PDB entry 4E73 | X-ray diffraction, 2.27 A resolution | chains A and B

# Chain A
Molecule: Mitogen-activated protein kinase 8
Organism: Homo sapiens
Notes: EC 2.7.11.24
Reference sequence: P45983 (MK08_HUMAN); residues 1-363 here = UniProt positions 1-363
Amino-acid sequence (369 residues; row label = number of the first residue in the row):
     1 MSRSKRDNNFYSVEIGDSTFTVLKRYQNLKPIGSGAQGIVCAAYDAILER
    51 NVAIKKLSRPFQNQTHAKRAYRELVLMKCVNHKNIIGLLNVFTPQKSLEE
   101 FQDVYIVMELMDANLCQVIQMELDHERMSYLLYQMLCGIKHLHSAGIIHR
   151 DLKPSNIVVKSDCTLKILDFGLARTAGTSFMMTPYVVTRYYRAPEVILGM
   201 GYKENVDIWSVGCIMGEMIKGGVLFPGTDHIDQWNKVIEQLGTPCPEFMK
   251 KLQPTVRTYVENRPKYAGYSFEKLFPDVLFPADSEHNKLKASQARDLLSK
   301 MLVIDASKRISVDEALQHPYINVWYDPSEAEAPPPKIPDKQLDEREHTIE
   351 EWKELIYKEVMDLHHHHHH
Not modelled in the structure: 1-7, 174-188, 282-289, 332-344, 362-369
Construct notes: expression tag (364-369)
Ligand contacts: 0NR (methyl 3-(4-{[(1R,2S,3S,5S,7s)-5-aminotricyclo[3.3.1.1~3,7~]dec-2-yl]carbamoyl}benzyl)-4-oxo-1-phenyl-1,4-dihydro-1,8-naphthyridine-2-carboxylate): Lys30, Ile32, Gly33, Ser34, Gly35, Val40, Ala42, Ala53, Ile86, Met108, Glu109, Leu110, Met111, Asp112, Ala113, Asn114, Val158, Leu168
UniProt features mapped onto this chain:
  - motif: Thr183 to Tyr185 (TXY)
  - active site: Asp151 (Proton acceptor)
  - binding site (ATP): Ile32 to Val40, Lys55
  - modified residue: Cys116 (S-nitrosocysteine), Thr183 (Phosphothreonine), Tyr185 (Phosphotyrosine)
  - natural variant: Gly171 (G171S: In a renal clear cell carcinoma sample), Gly177 (G177R: In a glioblastoma multiforme sample)
  - mutagenesis: Lys55 (K55D: Abolished protein kinase activity), Thr183 (T183A: Phosphorylation blocked), Tyr185 (Y185F: Phosphorylation blocked)

# Chain B
Molecule: C-Jun-amino-terminal kinase-interacting protein 1
Reference sequence: Q9UQF2 (JIP1_HUMAN); residues 153-163 here correspond to UniProt positions 157-167 (UniProt number = residue number + 4)
Amino-acid sequence (11 residues; row label = number of the first residue in the row):
   153 KPKRPTTLNLF
Not modelled in the structure: 153, 163
Construct notes: conflict Lys153 (Arg157 in Q9UQF2)

# How chain A and chain B interact
Pairs across the interface (27):
  Asp112(A) - Leu162(B)
  Val118(A) - Leu160(B)  hydrophobic
  Val118(A) - Asn161(B)
  Met121(A) - Asn161(B)
  Leu123(A) - Leu160(B)  hydrophobic
  Glu126(A) - Pro154(B)
  Glu126(A) - Lys155(B)
  Glu126(A) - Pro157(B)
  Arg127(A) - Thr159(B)  hydrogen bond (side chain-backbone)
  Tyr130(A) - Arg156(B)
  Tyr130(A) - Pro157(B)
  Tyr133(A) - Arg156(B)
  Val159(A) - Leu160(B)  hydrophobic
  Lys160(A) - Leu160(B)
  Ser161(A) - Thr158(B)
  Ser161(A) - Thr159(B)
  Ser161(A) - Leu160(B)  hydrogen bond (backbone-backbone)
  Asp162(A) - Pro157(B)
  Asp162(A) - Thr158(B)
  Asp162(A) - Thr159(B)
  Cys163(A) - Thr159(B)
  Cys163(A) - Leu160(B)  hydrophobic
  Trp324(A) - Lys155(B)
  Trp324(A) - Arg156(B)  hydrogen bond (backbone-side chain)
  Trp324(A) - Pro157(B)
  Asp326(A) - Arg156(B)
  Glu329(A) - Arg156(B)  salt bridge
Interface residues without a listed pair, chain A (19 interface residues in all): Lys83, Ala113, Val323

# In short
Chain A and chain B form an interface of 19 and 9 residues respectively; the contacts include 3 hydrogen bonds
and 1 salt bridge. Polar contacts include Glu329(A)-Arg156(B), Arg127(A)-Thr159(B) and Trp324(A)-Arg156(B).
Bound to chain A: compound 0NR.
Here chain A is Mitogen-activated protein kinase 8 (Homo sapiens) and chain B is C-Jun-amino-terminal
kinase-interacting protein 1. Entry 4E73 (Crystal structure of JNK1beta-JIP in complex with an azaquinolone
inhbitor) was determined by X-ray diffraction.
